PDB entry 8FOD | electron microscopy, 3.80 A resolution | chains 1 and B of the 4 polymer chains in the assembly

Chain 1:
Name: DNA polymerase
Organism: Saccharomyces cerevisiae
UniProt: A0A8H4BVQ7 (A0A8H4BVQ7_YEASX); numbering as in UniProt (aligned over 1-1468)
Amino-acid sequence (1468 residues; numbered 1 to 1468; the number before each row is that of its first residue):
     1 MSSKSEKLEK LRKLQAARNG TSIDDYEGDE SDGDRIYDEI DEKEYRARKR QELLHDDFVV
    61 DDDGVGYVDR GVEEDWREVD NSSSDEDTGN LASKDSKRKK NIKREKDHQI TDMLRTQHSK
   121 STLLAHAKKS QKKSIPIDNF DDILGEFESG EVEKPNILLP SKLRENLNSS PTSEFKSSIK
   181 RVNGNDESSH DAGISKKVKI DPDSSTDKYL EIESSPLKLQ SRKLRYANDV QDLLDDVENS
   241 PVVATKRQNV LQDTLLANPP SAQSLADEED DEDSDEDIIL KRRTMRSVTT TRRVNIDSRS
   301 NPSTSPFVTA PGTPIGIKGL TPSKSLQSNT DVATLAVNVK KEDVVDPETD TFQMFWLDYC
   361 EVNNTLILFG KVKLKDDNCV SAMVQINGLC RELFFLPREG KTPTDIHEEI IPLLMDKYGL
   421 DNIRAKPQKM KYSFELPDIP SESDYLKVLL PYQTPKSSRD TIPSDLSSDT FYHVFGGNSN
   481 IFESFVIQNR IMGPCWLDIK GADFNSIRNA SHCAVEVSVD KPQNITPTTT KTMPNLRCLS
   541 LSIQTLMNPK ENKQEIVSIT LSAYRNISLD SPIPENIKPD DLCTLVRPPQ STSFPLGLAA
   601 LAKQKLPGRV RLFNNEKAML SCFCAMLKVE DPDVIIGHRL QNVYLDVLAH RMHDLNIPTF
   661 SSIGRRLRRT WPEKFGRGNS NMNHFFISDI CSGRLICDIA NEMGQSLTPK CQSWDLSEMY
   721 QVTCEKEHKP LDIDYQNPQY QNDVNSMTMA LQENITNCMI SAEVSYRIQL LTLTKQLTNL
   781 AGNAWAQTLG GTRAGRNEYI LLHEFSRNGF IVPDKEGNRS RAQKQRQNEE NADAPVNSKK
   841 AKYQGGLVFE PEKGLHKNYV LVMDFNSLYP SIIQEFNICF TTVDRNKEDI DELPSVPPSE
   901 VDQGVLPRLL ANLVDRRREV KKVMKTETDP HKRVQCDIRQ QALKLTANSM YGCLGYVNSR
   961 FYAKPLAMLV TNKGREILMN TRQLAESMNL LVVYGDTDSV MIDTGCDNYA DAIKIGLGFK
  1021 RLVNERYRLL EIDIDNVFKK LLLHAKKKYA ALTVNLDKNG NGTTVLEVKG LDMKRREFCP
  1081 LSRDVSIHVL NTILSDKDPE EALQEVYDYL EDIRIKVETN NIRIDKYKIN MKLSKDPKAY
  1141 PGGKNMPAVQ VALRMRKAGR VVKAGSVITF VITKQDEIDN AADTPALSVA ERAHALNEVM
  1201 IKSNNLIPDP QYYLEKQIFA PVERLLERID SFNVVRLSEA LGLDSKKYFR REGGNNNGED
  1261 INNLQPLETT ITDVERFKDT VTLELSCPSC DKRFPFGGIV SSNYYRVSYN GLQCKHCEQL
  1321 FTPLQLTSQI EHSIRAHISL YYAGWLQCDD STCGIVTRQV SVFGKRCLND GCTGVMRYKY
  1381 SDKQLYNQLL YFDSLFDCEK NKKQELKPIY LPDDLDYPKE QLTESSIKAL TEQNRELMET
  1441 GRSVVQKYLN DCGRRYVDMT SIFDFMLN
Unresolved in the structure: 1-350, 374-378, 676-680, 816-849, 1056-1066, 1157-1162, 1175-1186, 1228-1272, 1452-1468

Chain B:
Name: DNA primase large subunit
Organism: Saccharomyces cerevisiae
UniProt: A0A6A5PVV0 (A0A6A5PVV0_YEASX); residues 1-528 here = UniProt positions 1-528
Amino-acid sequence (528 residues; each row starts with the number of its first residue):
     1 MFRQSKRRIA SRKNFSSYDD IVKSELDVGN TNAANQIILS SSSSEEEKKL YARLYESKLS
    61 FYDLPPQGEI TLEQFEIWAI DRLKILLEIE SCLSRNKSIK EIETIIKPQF QKLLPFNTES
   121 LEDRKKDYYS HFILRLCFCR SKELREKFVR AETFLFKIRF NMLTSTDQTK FVQSLDLPLL
   181 QFISNEEKAE LSHQLYQTVS ASLQFQLNLN EEHQRKQYFQ QEKFIKLPFE NVIELVGNRL
   241 VFLKDGYAYL PQFQQLNLLS NEFASKLNQE LIKTYQYLPR LNEDDRLLPI LNHLSSGYTI
   301 ADFNQQKANQ FSENVDDEIN AQSVWSEEIS SNYPLCIKNL MEGLKKNHHL RYYGRQQLSL
   361 FLKGIGLSAD EALKFWSEAF TRNGNMTMEK FNKEYRYSFR HNYGLEGNRI NYKPWDCHTI
   421 LSKPRPGRGD YHGCPFRDWS HERLSAELRS MKLTQAQIIS VLDSCQKGEY TIACTKVFEM
   481 THNSASADLE IGEQTHIAHP NLYFERSRQL QKKQQKLEKE KLFNNGNH
Unresolved in the structure: 1-41, 175-179, 251-253, 300-316, 382-385, 484-495, 516-528
Bound ions: 4Fe-4S cluster Fe: C336, C417, C434, C474
Residues lining bound ligands: 4Fe-4S cluster (SF4): P334, L335, C336, C417, I420, C434, P435, F436, Y470, T471, C474, P500

Chain 1 / chain B interface:
Residue-residue contacts (28):
  E852(1) - S422(B)
  L855(1) - P424(B)
  H856(1) - P424(B)
  N858(1) - R425(B)
  N858(1) - P426(B)
  N858(1) - G427(B)
  L893(1) - Q276(B)
  K964(1) - R280(B)
  R975(1) - Y275(B)
  M979(1) - R140(B)
  E986(1) - Q466(B)
  S987(1) - Q466(B)
  N989(1) - Q466(B)
  D1003(1) - R425(B)
  E1100(1) - H349(B)
  Q1104(1) - H349(B)
  Y1107(1) - R355(B)
  Y1107(1) - E394(B)
  Y1107(1) - Y395(B)
  E1111(1) - E389(B)
  E1111(1) - K390(B)
  E1227(1) - Y352(B)
  E1227(1) - Y353(B)  hydrogen bond (backbone-side chain)
  E1275(1) - K413(B)  salt bridge
  K1365(1) - D285(B)
  D1382(1) - L72(B)
  Y1386(1) - T71(B)
  Y1386(1) - E73(B)
Interface residues without a listed pair, chain 1 (33 interface residues in all): K853, G854, K857, D891, M968, N972, Q983, L991, P1099, L1103, L1411, D1413
Interface residues without a listed pair, chain B (34 interface residues in all): S141, K142, E143, I272, R286, R351, K393, R409, R428, R437, K467

In short:
Chain 1 and chain B form an interface of 33 and 34 residues respectively; the contacts include 1 hydrogen bond
and 1 salt bridge. Polar pairs include E1275(1)-K413(B) and E1227(1)-Y353(B). Bound to chain B: 4Fe-4S
cluster.
Here chain 1 is DNA polymerase and chain B is DNA primase large subunit, both from Saccharomyces cerevisiae.
Entry 8FOD (Cryo-EM structure of S. cerevisiae DNA polymerase alpha-primase complex in Apo state conformation
II) was determined by electron microscopy together with 8FOC, 8FOE, 8FOH, 8FOJ and 8FOK from the same study.
